Entry 1PQ8 (X-ray diffraction, 1.00 A resolution); this record covers chains A and C.

Chain A:
Protein: Trypsin
From: Fusarium oxysporum
Notes: EC 3.4.21.4
Reference sequence: P35049 (TRYP_FUSOX); residues 16-239 here correspond to UniProt positions 25-248 (UniProt number = residue number + 9)
Chain sequence (224 residues; each row starts with the number of its first residue):
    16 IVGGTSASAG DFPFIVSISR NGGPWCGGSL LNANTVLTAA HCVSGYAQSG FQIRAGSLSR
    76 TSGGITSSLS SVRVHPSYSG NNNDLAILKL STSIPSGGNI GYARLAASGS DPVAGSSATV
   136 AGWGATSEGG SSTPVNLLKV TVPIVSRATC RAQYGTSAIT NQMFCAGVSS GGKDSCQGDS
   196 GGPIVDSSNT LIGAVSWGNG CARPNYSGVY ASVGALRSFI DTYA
Cystine bridges: Cys41-Cys57, Cys165-Cys180, Cys191-Cys216
Ligand contacts: lysine (LYS): His56, Ser190, Cys191, Gln192, Gly193, Asp194, Ser195, Gly196, Val210, Ser211, Trp212, Gly213, Asn214, Gly215, Cys216
From the paper describing this entry:
  - catalytic residues: His56, Asp99, Ser195
  - catalytic residues: Gln192 to Ser195 (proposed by the authors, not directly observed)
  - conformationally variable residues: Gly144 to Val150, Cys191, Gly215 to Asn220, Tyr225
  - specificity-determining residues: Asp189, Ser190 (citing earlier work)
  - binding site for Gly-gly-arg peptide (chain C): Asp189, Ser195

Chain C:
Protein: Gly-gly-arg peptide
Chain sequence (3 residues; numbered 1 to 3; the number before each row is that of its first residue):
     1 GGR

Chain A / chain C interface:
Contacting residue pairs (26; chain A residue first):
  Trp40(A) - Arg3(C)
  His56(A) - Gly1(C)  hydrogen bond (side chain-backbone)
  His56(A) - Gly2(C)  hydrogen bond (side chain-backbone)
  His56(A) - Arg3(C)  hydrogen bond (side chain-backbone)
  Asn96(A) - Gly1(C)  hydrogen bond (side chain-backbone)
  Asp99(A) - Gly1(C)  hydrogen bond (side chain-backbone)
  Asp189(A) - Arg3(C)  salt bridge
  Ser190(A) - Arg3(C)  hydrogen bond
  Cys191(A) - Arg3(C)
  Gln192(A) - Gly2(C)
  Gln192(A) - Arg3(C)
  Gly193(A) - Arg3(C)  hydrogen bond (backbone-backbone)
  Asp194(A) - Arg3(C)  hydrogen bond (backbone-backbone)
  Ser195(A) - Gly2(C)
  Ser195(A) - Arg3(C)  hydrogen bond (side chain-backbone)
  Val210(A) - Arg3(C)
  Ser211(A) - Gly1(C)
  Ser211(A) - Gly2(C)  hydrogen bond (backbone-backbone)
  Ser211(A) - Arg3(C)
  Trp212(A) - Gly1(C)
  Trp212(A) - Gly2(C)
  Trp212(A) - Arg3(C)  hydrogen bond (backbone-side chain)
  Gly213(A) - Arg3(C)
  Gly215(A) - Arg3(C)  hydrogen bond (backbone-side chain)
  Gly223(A) - Arg3(C)
  Val224(A) - Arg3(C)
Also at the interface, not in a pair above, chain A (21 interface residues in all): Gly95, Cys216, Tyr225
From the paper, about this interface:
  - residue pairs: Asp189(A)-Arg3(C) (salt bridge), Ser195(A)-Arg3(C) (covalent link)

In short:
The interface between chain A and chain C involves 21 residues on one side and 3 on the other, with 12
hydrogen bonds and 1 salt bridge. Among the polar pairs are Asp189(A)-Arg3(C), His56(A)-Gly1(C) and
His56(A)-Gly2(C). The paper describes a salt bridge between Asp189(A) and Arg3(C); a contact between Ser195(A)
and Arg3(C). The paper reports catalytic residues His56(A), Asp99(A) and Ser195(A) among others; a binding
site for Gly-gly-arg peptide (chain C) at Asp189(A) and Ser195(A).
Here chain A is Trypsin (Fusarium oxysporum) and chain C is Gly-gly-arg peptide. Entry 1PQ8 (Trypsin at pH 4
at atomic resolution) was determined by X-ray diffraction, deposited together with 1PPZ, 1PQ5, 1PQ7 and 1PQA.
